Entry 5HRU (X-ray diffraction, 1.71 A resolution); this record covers chains A and B of the 3 polymer chains in the assembly.

Chain A (and B):
Molecule: L-lactate dehydrogenase
Source organism: Plasmodium vivax
Notes: EC 1.1.1.27; chain B of this document is another copy of the same molecule, construct and numbering; everything in this record applies to it too
Reference sequence: Q4PRK9 (Q4PRK9_PLAVI); residues 1-316 here = UniProt positions 1-316
Amino-acid sequence (346 residues; row label = number of the first residue in the row; numbers below 1 keep their minus sign (Met-29 is residue -29)):
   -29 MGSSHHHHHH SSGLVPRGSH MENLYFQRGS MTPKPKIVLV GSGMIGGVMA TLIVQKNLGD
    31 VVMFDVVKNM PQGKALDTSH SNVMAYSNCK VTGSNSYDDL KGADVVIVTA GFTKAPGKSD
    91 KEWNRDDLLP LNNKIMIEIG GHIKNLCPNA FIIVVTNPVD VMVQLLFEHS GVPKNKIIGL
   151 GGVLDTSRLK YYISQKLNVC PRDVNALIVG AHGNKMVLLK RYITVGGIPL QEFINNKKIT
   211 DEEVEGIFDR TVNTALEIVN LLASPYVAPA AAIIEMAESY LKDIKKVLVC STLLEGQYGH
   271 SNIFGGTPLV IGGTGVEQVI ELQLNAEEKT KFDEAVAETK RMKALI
Not modelled in the structure: -29 to 3, 87-94 (chain B: -29 to 2, 86-93)
Differences from the reference sequence: expression tag (-29 to 0)
What the authors report for this chain:
  - binding site for the 32-nt DNA strand: Gly11, Gly13, Met14, Asp35, Val36, Val37, Lys38, Met40, Lys44, Thr79, Ala80, Gly81, Phe82, Thr83, Asp97, Leu98, Ile105, Leu232, Ser234, Tyr236
  - Mg2+ coordination through a water molecule: Lys84
  - binding site for Mg2+: Lys84

Interface between chain A and chain B:
Pairs across the interface - 91 pairs, chain A then chain B:
  Met14(A) with Tyr236(B)
  Thr21(A) with Val237(B)
  Leu22(A) with Gln25(B)
  Gln25(A) with Leu22(B); Lys26(B)
  Lys26(A) with Gln25(B)
  Asn39(A) with Leu231(B)
  Met40(A) with Leu231(B), hydrogen bond (backbone-backbone); Leu232(B)
  Gly43(A) with Ile228(B); Leu231(B); Ala233(B)
  Lys44(A) with Ala233(B)
  Leu46(A) with Tyr162(B); Arg220(B); Glu227(B); Ile228(B), hydrophobic
  Asp47(A) with Ile228(B); Ser234(B); Pro235(B); Tyr236(B), hydrogen bond (side chain-backbone); Val237(B), hydrogen bond (side chain-backbone); Ala238(B), hydrogen bond (side chain-backbone); Pro239(B)
  Thr48(A) with Val237(B)
  Ser49(A) with Tyr161(B)
  His50(A) with Ser157(B); Arg158(B), hydrogen bond; Tyr162(B), hydrogen bond; Thr224(B); Ala238(B)
  Asn52(A) with Tyr161(B)
  Val53(A) with Ser157(B); Lys160(B); Pro171(B), hydrophobic; Arg172(B), hydrogen bond (backbone-side chain)
  Met54(A) with Ser157(B); Arg172(B); Ala238(B); Ala241(B); Ala242(B); Glu245(B)
  Tyr56(A) with Arg172(B); Lys256(B), hydrogen bond
  Ser57(A) with Pro171(B)
  Asn58(A) with Val169(B); Cys170(B); Pro171(B)
  Cys59(A) with Tyr161(B)
  Ser157(A) with Val53(B); Met54(B)
  Arg158(A) with His50(B), hydrogen bond
  Lys160(A) with Val53(B)
  Tyr161(A) with Ser49(B); Asn52(B)
  Tyr162(A) with Leu46(B); His50(B), hydrogen bond
  Val169(A) with Asn58(B)
  Cys170(A) with Tyr56(B), hydrophobic; Asn58(B)
  Pro171(A) with Val53(B), hydrophobic; Ser57(B); Asn58(B)
  Arg172(A) with Val53(B), hydrogen bond (side chain-backbone); Met54(B); Tyr56(B)
  Asp173(A) with Tyr56(B), hydrogen bond
  Arg220(A) with Leu46(B)
  Thr224(A) with His50(B)
  Glu227(A) with Leu46(B)
  Ile228(A) with Gly43(B); Leu46(B), hydrophobic; Asp47(B)
  Leu231(A) with Asn39(B); Met40(B), hydrogen bond (backbone-backbone); Gly43(B)
  Leu232(A) with Lys38(B)
  Ala233(A) with Gly43(B); Lys44(B)
  Ser234(A) with Asp47(B)
  Pro235(A) with Asp47(B)
  Tyr236(A) with Asp47(B), hydrogen bond (backbone-side chain)
  Val237(A) with Thr21(B); Asp47(B), hydrogen bond (backbone-side chain)
  Ala238(A) with Asp47(B), hydrogen bond (backbone-side chain); His50(B); Met54(B)
  Pro239(A) with Asp47(B)
  Ala241(A) with Met54(B)
  Ala242(A) with Met54(B)
  Glu245(A) with Met54(B)
Interface residues without a listed pair, chain A (53 interface residues in all): Lys38, Gln42, Ser51, Lys60, Val153, Gln165
Interface residues without a listed pair, chain B (51 interface residues in all): Gln42, Thr48, Ser51, Cys59, Val153, Gln165

Summary:
The interface between chain A and chain B involves 53 residues on one side and 51 on the other, with 16
hydrogen bonds. Polar contacts include Asp47(A)-Tyr236(B), Asp47(A)-Val237(B) and Asp47(A)-Ala238(B). The
paper reports a binding site for the 32-nt DNA strand at Gly11(A), Gly13(A) and Met14(A) among others; a
binding site for Mg2+ at Lys84(A).
Chain A and chain B are both L-lactate dehydrogenase (Plasmodium vivax); the structure, Crystal structure of
Plasmodium vivax LDH in complex with a DNA aptamer called pL1, was determined by X-ray diffraction together
with 5HS4 and 5HTO from the same study.
